PDB entry 7N5U | X-ray diffraction, 2.86 A resolution | chains A and Y of the 3 polymer chains in the assembly

Chain A:
Protein: Zinc finger and BTB domain-containing protein 7A
From: Homo sapiens
Notes: fragment: zinc finger domain
Reference sequence: O95365 (ZBT7A_HUMAN); residues 369-500 here = UniProt positions 369-500
Sequence (143 residues; row label = number of the first residue in the row):
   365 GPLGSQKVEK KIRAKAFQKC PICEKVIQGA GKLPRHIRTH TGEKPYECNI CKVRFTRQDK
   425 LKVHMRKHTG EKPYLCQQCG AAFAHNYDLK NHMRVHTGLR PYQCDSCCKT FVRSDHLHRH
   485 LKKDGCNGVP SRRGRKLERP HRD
Disordered / not traced: 365-378, 461-507
Sequence notes: expression tag (365-368, 501-507)
Metal / ion sites: Zn2+ site 1: Cys-384, Cys-387, His-400, His-404; Zn2+ site 2: Cys-412, Cys-415, His-428, His-432; Zn2+ site 3: Cys-440, Cys-443, His-456, His-460
Curated features (UniProtKB/Swiss-Prot):
  - zinc finger: Gln-382 to His-404 (C2H2-type 1), Tyr-410 to His-432 (C2H2-type 2), Tyr-438 to His-460 (C2H2-type 3), Tyr-466 to Cys-490 (C2H2-type 4)
  - cross-link: Lys-436 (Glycyl lysine isopeptide (Lys-Gly) (interchain with G-Cter in SUMO2))
  - natural variant: Cys-384 (C384W: In MNDLFH), Thr-405 (T405K: In MNDLFH), Asp-452 (D452N: In MNDLFH; uncertain significance)
  - mutagenesis: Lys-371 (K371R: No effect on sumoylation with SUMO1. No effect on promoter binding), Arg-377 (R377L: No effect on transcription repressor activity. No effect on nuclear localization), Lys-379 (K379R: No effect on sumoylation with SUMO1. Decreased transcription repression activity. No effect on promoter binding), Lys-383 (K383R: No effect on sumoylation with SUMO1. No effect on promoter binding), Cys-387 (C387F: Decreased transcription repressor activity. No effect on nuclear localization), Ile-391 (I391L: No effect on transcription repressor activity. No effect on nuclear localization), Lys-396 (K396R: No effect on sumoylation with SUMO1. Decreased transcription repression activity. No effect on promoter binding), Arg-399 (R399L: Decreased transcription repressor activity, dominant negative effect. Increased glycolysis and cell proliferation, dominant negative effect. No effect on nuclear localization), Arg-402 (R402H: Decreased transcription repressor activity. Acts as a dominant negative. No effect on nuclear localization), Thr-403 (T403N: Decreased transcription repressor activity. No effect on nuclear localization), His-404 (H404R: Decreased transcription repressor activity. Acts as a dominant negative. No effect on nuclear localization), Gly-406 (G406V: Decreased transcription repressor activity. No effect on nuclear localization), 9 further mutagenesis entries in UniProt
Reported in the primary citation:
  - conformationally variable residues (domain motion): Gly-434
  - specificity-determining residues: Gly-393, Val-427 (proposed by the authors, not directly observed)

Chain Y:
Molecule: DNA Strain II
Sequence (16 nucleotides; each row starts with the number of its first residue):
     1 GGGACCCTTG ATGTTT

Interface between chain A and chain Y:
Contacting residue pairs (13; chain A residue first):
  Ala-394(A) / DG1(Y)  base contact
  Lys-396(A) / DG3(Y)  hydrogen bond to the base
  Lys-396(A) / DA4(Y)  base contact
  Arg-421(A) / DC5(Y)  base contact
  Gln-422(A) / DG3(Y)  sugar contact
  Gln-422(A) / DA4(Y)  hydrogen bond to the phosphate
  Asp-423(A) / DA4(Y)  base contact
  Asp-423(A) / DC5(Y)  hydrogen bond to the base
  Lys-426(A) / DA4(Y)  phosphate contact
  Lys-426(A) / DC5(Y)  salt bridge to the phosphate
  Arg-430(A) / DC5(Y)  salt bridge to the phosphate
  Tyr-438(A) / DC6(Y)  hydrogen bond to the phosphate
  Lys-454(A) / DC7(Y)  salt bridge to the phosphate
Other interface residues (no listed pair), chain A (13 interface residues in all): Gly-395, Arg-399, Lys-424, Asn-450
Other interface residues (no listed pair), chain Y (7 interface residues in all): DG2

Summary:
Chain A and chain Y form an interface of 13 and 7 residues respectively; the contacts include 4 hydrogen bonds
and 3 salt bridges. Among the polar pairs are Lys-396(A)/DG3(Y), Asp-423(A)/DC5(Y) and Gln-422(A)/DA4(Y).
Curated annotation (UniProt) lists 21 mutagenesis sites on chain A. From the paper: specificity determinants
Gly-393(A) and Val-427(A); conformational variability at Gly-434(A).
Here chain A is Zinc finger and BTB domain-containing protein 7A (Homo sapiens) and chain Y is DNA Strain II.
Entry 7N5U (ZBTB7A Zinc Finger Domain Bound to DNA Duplex Containing GGACCC (Oligo 21)) was determined by
X-ray diffraction together with 8E3D, 8E3E, 7N5V and 7N5W from the same study.
